Entry 3TW7 (X-ray diffraction, 3.10 A resolution); this record covers chains A and B.

Chain A (and B):
Name: Pyruvate carboxylase protein
Source organism: Rhizobium etli
Notes: EC 6.4.1.1; chain B of this document is another copy of the same molecule, construct and numbering; everything in this record applies to it too
UniProtKB: Q2K340 (Q2K340_RHIEC); numbering as in UniProt (aligned over 2-1154)
Amino-acid sequence (1165 residues; each row starts with the number of its first residue; numbers below 1 keep their minus sign (Met-10 is residue -10)):
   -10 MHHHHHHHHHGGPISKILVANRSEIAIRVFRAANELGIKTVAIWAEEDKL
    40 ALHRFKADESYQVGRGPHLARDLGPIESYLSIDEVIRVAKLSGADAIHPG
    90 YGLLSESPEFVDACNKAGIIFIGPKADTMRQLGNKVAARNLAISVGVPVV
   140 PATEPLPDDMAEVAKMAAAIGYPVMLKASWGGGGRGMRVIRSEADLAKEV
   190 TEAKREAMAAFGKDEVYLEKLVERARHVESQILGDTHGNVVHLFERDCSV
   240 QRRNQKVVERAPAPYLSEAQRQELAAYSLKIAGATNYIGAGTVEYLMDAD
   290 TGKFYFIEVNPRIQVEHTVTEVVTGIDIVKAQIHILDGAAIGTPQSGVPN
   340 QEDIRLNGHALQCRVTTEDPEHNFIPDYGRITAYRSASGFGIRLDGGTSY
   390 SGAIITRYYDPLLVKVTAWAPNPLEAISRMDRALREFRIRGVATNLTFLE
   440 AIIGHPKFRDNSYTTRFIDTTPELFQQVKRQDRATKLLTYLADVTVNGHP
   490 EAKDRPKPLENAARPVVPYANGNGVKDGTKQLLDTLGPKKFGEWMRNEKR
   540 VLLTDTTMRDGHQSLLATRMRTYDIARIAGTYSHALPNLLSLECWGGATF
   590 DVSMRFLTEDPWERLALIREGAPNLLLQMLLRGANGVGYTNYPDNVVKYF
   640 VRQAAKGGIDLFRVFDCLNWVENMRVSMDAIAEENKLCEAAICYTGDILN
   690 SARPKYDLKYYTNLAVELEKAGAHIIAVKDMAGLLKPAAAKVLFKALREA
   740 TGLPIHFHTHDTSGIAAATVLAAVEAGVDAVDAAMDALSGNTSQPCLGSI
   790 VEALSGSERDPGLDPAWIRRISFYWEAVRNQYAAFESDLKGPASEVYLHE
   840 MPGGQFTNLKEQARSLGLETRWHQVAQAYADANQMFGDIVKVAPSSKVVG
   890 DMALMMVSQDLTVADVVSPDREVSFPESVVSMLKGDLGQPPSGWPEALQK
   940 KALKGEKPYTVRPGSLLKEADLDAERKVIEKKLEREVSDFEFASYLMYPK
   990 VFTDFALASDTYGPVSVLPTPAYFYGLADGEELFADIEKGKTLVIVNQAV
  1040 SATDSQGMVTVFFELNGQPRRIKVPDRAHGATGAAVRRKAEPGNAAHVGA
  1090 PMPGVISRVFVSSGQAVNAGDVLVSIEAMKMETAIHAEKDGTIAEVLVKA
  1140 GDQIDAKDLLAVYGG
Not modelled in the structure: -10 to 0, 59, 147-161, 169-175, 181-204, 461-472, 500, 509-510, 1067-1154 (chain B: -10 to 1, 59, 147-161, 169-175, 181-204, 461-472, 509-512, 1067-1154)
Modified positions: Lys718 (lysine nz-carboxylic acid; KCX)
Sequence notes: expression tag (-10 to 1); engineered mutation Ala882 (Thr in Q2K340)
Metal / ion sites: Mg2+: Met534, Arg535, Glu537, Asp768; Zn2+: Asp549, Lys718, His747, His749
Reported in the primary citation:
  - catalytic residues: Arg353 (proposed by the authors, not directly observed)
  - mutagenesis - E248A, E248D, R353A: decreased catalytic activity on pyruvate carboxylation
  - mutagenesis - E248R: abolished catalytic activity on pyruvate carboxylation
  - mutagenesis - E248A (4-fold): increased catalytic activity

Interface between chain A and chain B:
Residue-residue contacts (49; chain A residue first):
  Lys725(A) - Glu791(B)  salt bridge
  Pro726(A) - Leu760(B)  hydrophobic
  Ser752(A) - Cys785(B)
  Ser752(A) - Ser788(B)  hydrogen bond (backbone-side chain)
  Gly753(A) - Ala756(B)
  Ile754(A) - Ala756(B)  hydrophobic
  Ile754(A) - Ser788(B)
  Ile754(A) - Ala792(B)  hydrophobic
  Ala756(A) - Gly753(B)
  Ala756(A) - Ile754(B)  hydrophobic
  Ala757(A) - Ala757(B)  hydrophobic
  Leu760(A) - Pro726(B)  hydrophobic
  Leu760(A) - Ala757(B)  hydrophobic
  Asp775(A) - Pro831(B)
  Asp775(A) - Ser833(B)  hydrogen bond (side chain-backbone)
  Ser778(A) - Pro831(B)
  Gly779(A) - Pro831(B)
  Cys785(A) - Ser752(B)
  Cys785(A) - Pro831(B)  hydrophobic
  Gly787(A) - Ser833(B)
  Ser788(A) - Ser752(B)  hydrogen bond (side chain-backbone)
  Ser788(A) - Ile754(B)
  Ser788(A) - Ser833(B)
  Ser788(A) - Tyr836(B)
  Glu791(A) - Lys725(B)  salt bridge
  Glu791(A) - Tyr836(B)
  Ala792(A) - Ile754(B)  hydrophobic
  Arg808(A) - Glu834(B)
  Arg808(A) - Leu837(B)
  Arg818(A) - Lys829(B)
  Asn819(A) - Lys829(B)  hydrogen bond
  Glu825(A) - Lys829(B)
  Lys829(A) - Arg818(B)
  Lys829(A) - Asn819(B)  hydrogen bond
  Lys829(A) - Glu825(B)
  Pro831(A) - Asp775(B)
  Pro831(A) - Ser778(B)
  Pro831(A) - Gly779(B)
  Pro831(A) - Cys785(B)  hydrophobic
  Ala832(A) - Asp775(B)
  Ser833(A) - Asp775(B)  hydrogen bond (backbone-side chain)
  Ser833(A) - Gly787(B)
  Ser833(A) - Ser788(B)
  Ser833(A) - Arg808(B)
  Glu834(A) - Arg808(B)
  Tyr836(A) - Ser788(B)
  Tyr836(A) - Glu791(B)
  Leu837(A) - Arg808(B)
  His862(A) - Phe812(B)
Interface residues without a listed pair, chain A (34 interface residues in all): Ala502, Asp686, Asn780, Ile789, Phe812, Thr859
Interface residues without a listed pair, chain B (33 interface residues in all): Asn500, Ala502, Ile789, Ala832, Thr859, His862

In short:
34 residues of chain A and 33 residues of chain B are in contact, with 6 hydrogen bonds and 2 salt bridges.
Polar pairs include Lys725(A)-Glu791(B), Ser752(A)-Ser788(B) and Asp775(A)-Ser833(B). Met534(A), Arg535(A),
Glu537(A) and Asp768(A) coordinate Mg2+. The paper reports the catalytic residue Arg353(A); E248A, E248D and
R353A of chain A reduce catalytic activity on pyruvate carboxylation.
Both chains are Pyruvate carboxylase protein (Rhizobium etli). Entry 3TW7 (Structure of Rhizobium etli
pyruvate carboxylase T882A crystallized without acetyl coenzyme-A) was determined by X-ray diffraction (same
publication as 3TW6).
